1FPD - chains A and B; structure by X-ray diffraction, 2.10 A resolution.

== Chain A (and B) ==
Name: Fructose 1,6-bisphosphatase
From: Sus scrofa
Notes: EC 3.1.3.11; chain B of this document is another copy of the same molecule, construct and numbering; everything in this record applies to it too
UniProtKB: P00636 (F16P_PIG); residue numbers follow UniProt; this construct covers 1-335
Chain sequence (335 residues; row label = number of the first residue in the row):
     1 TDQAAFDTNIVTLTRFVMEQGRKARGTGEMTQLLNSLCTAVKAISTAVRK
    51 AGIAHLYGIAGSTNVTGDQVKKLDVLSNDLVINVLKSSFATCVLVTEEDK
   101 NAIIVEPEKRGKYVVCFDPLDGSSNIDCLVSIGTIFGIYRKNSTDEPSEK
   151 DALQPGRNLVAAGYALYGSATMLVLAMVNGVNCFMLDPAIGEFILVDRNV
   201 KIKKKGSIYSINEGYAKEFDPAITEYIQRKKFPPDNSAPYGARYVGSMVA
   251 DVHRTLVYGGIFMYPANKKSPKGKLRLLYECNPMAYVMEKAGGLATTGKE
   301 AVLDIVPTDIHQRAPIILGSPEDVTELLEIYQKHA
Disordered / not traced: 1-8, 62-71
Sequence notes: conflict Gln-20 (Glu in P00636), Thr-96 (Ser in P00636), Asn-199 (Asp in P00636)
Bound ions: Mn2+ site 1: Glu-97, Asp-118, Asp-121, Glu-280 (together with 2,5-anhydro-1,6-di-O-phosphono-D-glucitol); Mn2+ site 2: Glu-97, Asp-118, Leu-120
Residues lining bound ligands:
  - 2,5-anhydro-1,6-di-O-phosphono-D-glucitol (AHG): Glu-97, Asp-118, Leu-120, Asp-121, Gly-122, Ser-123, Ser-124, Asn-212, Tyr-215, Tyr-244, Gly-246, Ser-247, Met-248, Phe-262, Tyr-264, Lys-274, Leu-275, Arg-276, Glu-280
  - adenosine monophosphate (AMP): Val-17, Gln-20, Gly-21, Ala-24, Gly-26, Thr-27, Gly-28, Glu-29, Met-30, Thr-31, Leu-34, Lys-112, Tyr-113, Arg-140, Val-160, Met-177
Swiss-Prot annotation at these positions:
  - binding site (Mg(2+)): Glu-98

== How chain A and chain B interact ==
Residue-residue contacts (97; chain A residue first):
  Asn-9(A) with Gly-58(B)
  Ile-10(A) with Ala-54(B); Tyr-57(B); Ile-59(B), hydrophobic
  Val-48(A) with Ser-169(B); Ala-170(B)
  Arg-49(A) with Gly-168(B), hydrogen bond (side chain-backbone); Ser-169(B), hydrogen bond (side chain-backbone); Leu-186(B); Pro-188(B)
  Lys-50(A) with Ala-170(B); Asp-187(B)
  Ala-51(A) with Asp-187(B); Pro-188(B)
  Gly-52(A) with Asp-187(B), hydrogen bond (backbone-side chain)
  Ile-53(A) with Asp-187(B), hydrogen bond (backbone-side chain)
  Ala-54(A) with Ile-10(B); Asp-187(B), hydrogen bond (backbone-side chain); Ile-190(B), hydrophobic
  Tyr-57(A) with Ile-10(B); Ile-194(B), hydrophobic; Val-196(B)
  Ile-59(A) with Ile-10(B), hydrophobic; Ile-190(B), hydrophobic
  Asp-127(A) with Val-257(B)
  Cys-128(A) with His-253(B)
  Leu-129(A) with Gly-168(B); Ser-169(B), hydrogen bond (backbone-backbone); Ala-170(B); Met-172(B), hydrophobic
  Val-130(A) with Ser-169(B)
  Ser-131(A) with Ser-131(B)
  Gly-168(A) with Arg-49(B), hydrogen bond (backbone-side chain); Leu-129(B); Gly-168(B)
  Ser-169(A) with Val-48(B); Arg-49(B), hydrogen bond (backbone-side chain); Leu-129(B), hydrogen bond (backbone-backbone); Val-130(B); Tyr-167(B)
  Ala-170(A) with Val-48(B); Lys-50(B); Leu-129(B)
  Met-172(A) with Leu-129(B), hydrophobic
  Met-185(A) with Ile-53(B), hydrophobic
  Leu-186(A) with Arg-49(B)
  Asp-187(A) with Lys-50(B); Ala-51(B); Gly-52(B), hydrogen bond (side chain-backbone); Ile-53(B), hydrogen bond (side chain-backbone); Ala-54(B), hydrogen bond (side chain-backbone)
  Pro-188(A) with Arg-49(B); Lys-50(B); Ala-51(B)
  Ala-189(A) with Gly-52(B)
  Ile-190(A) with Ala-54(B), hydrophobic; Ile-59(B), hydrophobic
  Ile-194(A) with Tyr-57(B), hydrophobic
  Val-196(A) with Tyr-57(B)
  Tyr-209(A) with Glu-213(B)
  Asn-212(A) with Gly-241(B); Ala-242(B), hydrogen bond (side chain-backbone); Arg-243(B)
  Glu-213(A) with Tyr-209(B); Glu-213(B); Lys-231(B), salt bridge
  Gly-214(A) with Pro-239(B); Tyr-240(B); Ala-242(B)
  Ala-216(A) with Lys-231(B)
  Lys-217(A) with Lys-231(B); Phe-232(B); Asn-236(B)
  Lys-231(A) with Glu-213(B), salt bridge; Ala-216(B); Lys-217(B); Lys-231(B)
  Phe-232(A) with Ala-216(B); Lys-217(B)
  Pro-239(A) with Gly-214(B)
  Tyr-240(A) with Gly-214(B)
  Gly-241(A) with Asn-212(B)
  Ala-242(A) with Asn-212(B), hydrogen bond (backbone-side chain); Gly-214(B); Tyr-244(B)
  Arg-243(A) with Asn-212(B); Tyr-244(B); Val-245(B); Gly-246(B)
  Tyr-244(A) with Ala-242(B); Arg-243(B); Tyr-244(B), hydrogen bond (backbone-backbone)
  Val-245(A) with Arg-243(B)
  Gly-246(A) with Arg-243(B)
  His-253(A) with Cys-128(B)
  Arg-254(A) with Cys-128(B)
  Val-257(A) with Asp-127(B)
Other interface residues (no listed pair), chain A (54 interface residues in all): Ile-132, Leu-166, Tyr-167, Leu-195, Pro-233, Asn-236, Tyr-258
Other interface residues (no listed pair), chain B (54 interface residues in all): Asn-9, Ile-132, Leu-166, Met-185, Ala-189, Leu-195, Arg-254, Tyr-258

== Summary ==
Chain A and chain B each contribute 54 residues to their interface, with 15 hydrogen bonds and 2 salt bridges.
Polar contacts include Glu-213(A)/Lys-231(B), Arg-49(A)/Gly-168(B) and Arg-49(A)/Ser-169(B). Bound to chain A:
2,5-anhydro-1,6-di-O-phosphono-D-glucitol and adenosine monophosphate. From UniProt: Mg2+-binding residue
Glu-98(A) on chain A.
Both chains are Fructose 1,6-bisphosphatase (Sus scrofa). Entry 1FPD (Structural aspects of the allosteric
inhibition of fructose-1,6-bisphosphatase by amp: the binding of both the substrate ...) was determined by
X-ray diffraction (same publication as 1FPE, 1FPF and 1FPG).
